6VK4 - chains B and F of the 8 polymer chains in the assembly; structure by X-ray diffraction, 2.35 A resolution.

Chain B (and F):
Molecule: Methane monooxygenase
From: Methylosinus trichosporium OB3b
Notes: chain F of this document is another copy of the same molecule, construct and numbering; everything in this record applies to it too
UniProt: A0A2D2D5X7 (A0A2D2D5X7_METTR); residue numbers follow UniProt; this construct covers 1-395
Amino-acid sequence (395 residues; each row starts with the number of its first residue):
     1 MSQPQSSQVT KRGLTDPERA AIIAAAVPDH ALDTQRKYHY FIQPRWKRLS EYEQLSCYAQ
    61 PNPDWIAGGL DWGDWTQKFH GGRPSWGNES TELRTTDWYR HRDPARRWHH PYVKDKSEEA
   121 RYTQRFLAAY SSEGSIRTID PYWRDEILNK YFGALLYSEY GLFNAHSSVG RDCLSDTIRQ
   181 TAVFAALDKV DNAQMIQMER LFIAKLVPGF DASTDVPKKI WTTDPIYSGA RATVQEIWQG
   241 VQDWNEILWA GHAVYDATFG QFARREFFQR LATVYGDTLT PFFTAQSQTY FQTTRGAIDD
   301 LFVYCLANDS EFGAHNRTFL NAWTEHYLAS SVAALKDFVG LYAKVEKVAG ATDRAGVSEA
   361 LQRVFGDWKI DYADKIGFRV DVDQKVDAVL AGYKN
Disordered / not traced: 1-3, 395

How chain B and chain F interact:
Residue-residue contacts - 71 pairs, chain B then chain F:
  Leu14(B) - Thr15(F)
  Thr15(B) - Leu14(F)
  Pro17(B) - Pro17(F)
  Pro17(B) - Ala21(F)
  Ala21(B) - Pro17(F)
  Lys114(B) - Arg121(F)
  Asp115(B) - Arg121(F)  salt bridge
  Asp115(B) - Arg125(F)  salt bridge
  Glu118(B) - Glu118(F)
  Glu118(B) - Arg121(F)  salt bridge
  Glu118(B) - Tyr122(F)
  Glu118(B) - Arg125(F)  salt bridge
  Glu119(B) - Tyr122(F)
  Glu119(B) - Arg125(F)  salt bridge
  Arg121(B) - Lys114(F)
  Arg121(B) - Asp115(F)  salt bridge
  Arg121(B) - Glu118(F)  salt bridge
  Tyr122(B) - Glu119(F)
  Tyr122(B) - Ala285(F)
  Tyr122(B) - Gln286(F)
  Arg125(B) - Asp115(F)  salt bridge
  Arg125(B) - Glu118(F)  salt bridge
  Arg125(B) - Glu119(F)  salt bridge
  Phe126(B) - Ala285(F)  hydrophobic
  Phe126(B) - Thr289(F)
  Ala129(B) - Thr289(F)
  Ala129(B) - Gln292(F)
  Ser132(B) - Gln292(F)
  Glu133(B) - Gln261(F)  hydrogen bond
  Glu133(B) - Arg265(F)
  Glu133(B) - Gln288(F)  hydrogen bond
  Glu133(B) - Phe291(F)
  Glu133(B) - Gln292(F)  hydrogen bond
  Ser135(B) - Arg265(F)
  Ser135(B) - Gln269(F)
  Arg137(B) - Arg363(F)
  Arg137(B) - Asp367(F)  salt bridge
  Thr138(B) - Arg270(F)
  Thr138(B) - Arg363(F)
  Gln261(B) - Glu133(F)  hydrogen bond
  Arg265(B) - Glu133(F)  salt bridge
  Arg265(B) - Ser135(F)
  Gln269(B) - Ser135(F)
  Arg270(B) - Thr138(F)
  Ala272(B) - Thr273(F)
  Thr273(B) - Ala272(F)
  Thr273(B) - Thr273(F)
  Thr273(B) - Val274(F)  hydrogen bond (backbone-backbone)
  Thr273(B) - Tyr275(F)
  Thr273(B) - Gly276(F)  hydrogen bond (backbone-backbone)
  Thr273(B) - Asp277(F)
  Thr273(B) - Thr278(F)
  Val274(B) - Thr273(F)  hydrogen bond (backbone-backbone)
  Tyr275(B) - Thr273(F)
  Gly276(B) - Thr273(F)  hydrogen bond (backbone-backbone)
  Asp277(B) - Thr273(F)
  Thr278(B) - Gln269(F)
  Thr278(B) - Thr273(F)
  Ala285(B) - Tyr122(F)
  Ala285(B) - Phe126(F)  hydrophobic
  Gln286(B) - Tyr122(F)
  Gln288(B) - Glu133(F)  hydrogen bond
  Thr289(B) - Phe126(F)
  Thr289(B) - Ala129(F)
  Phe291(B) - Glu133(F)
  Gln292(B) - Ala129(F)
  Gln292(B) - Ser132(F)
  Gln292(B) - Glu133(F)  hydrogen bond
  Arg363(B) - Arg137(F)
  Arg363(B) - Thr138(F)
  Asp367(B) - Arg137(F)  salt bridge
Also at the interface, not in a pair above, chain B (41 interface residues in all): Ala20, Glu266, Phe282, Arg295
Also at the interface, not in a pair above, chain F (41 interface residues in all): Ala20, Glu266, Phe282, Arg295

Summary:
Chain B and chain F each contribute 41 residues to their interface; the contacts include 10 hydrogen bonds and
13 salt bridges. Among the polar pairs are Asp115(B)-Arg121(F), Asp115(B)-Arg125(F) and Glu118(B)-Arg121(F).
Chain B and chain F are both Methane monooxygenase (Methylosinus trichosporium OB3b); the structure, Crystal
Structure of Methylosinus trichosporium OB3b Soluble Methane Monooxygenase Hydroxylase and Regulatory
Component Complex, was determined by X-ray diffraction (same publication as 6VK5, 6VK6, 6VK7 and 6VK8).
